Entry 6CIJ (electron microscopy, 3.90 A resolution); this record covers chains G and N of the 11 polymer chains in the assembly.

== Chain G ==
Molecule: 61-nt DNA strand
Sequence (61 nucleotides; each row starts with the number of its first residue):
     1 CGGGTTTTTG TCTGGCTTCA CACTTGATTT GCATCACTGT GTAAGACAGG CCAGATCCAG
    61 G
Not modelled in the structure: 61
Metal / ion sites: Ca2+: DT42 (shared with 2 residues of chain C)

== Chain N ==
Name: High mobility group protein B1
Organism: Homo sapiens
Reference sequence: P09429 (HMGB1_HUMAN); residues 1-163 here = UniProt positions 1-163
Sequence (163 residues; numbered 1 to 163; the number before each row is that of its first residue):
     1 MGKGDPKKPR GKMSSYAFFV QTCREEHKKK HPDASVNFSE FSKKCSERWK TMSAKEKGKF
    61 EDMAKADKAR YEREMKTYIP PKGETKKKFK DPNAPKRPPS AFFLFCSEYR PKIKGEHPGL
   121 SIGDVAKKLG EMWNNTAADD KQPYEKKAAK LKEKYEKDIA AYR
Not modelled in the structure: 1-8, 51-54, 75-85, 139-140, 159-163
UniProt features mapped onto this chain:
  - DNA-binding region: Pro9 to Ile79 (HMG box 1), Pro95 to Arg163 (HMG box 2)
  - region: Lys3 to Ser15 (LPS binding (delipidated)), Pro80 to Lys96 (LPS binding (Lipid A)), Phe89 to Glu108 (Cytokine-stimulating activity)
  - motif: His27 to Lys43 (Nuclear localization signal (NLS) 1)
  - binding site (heparin): Met1 to Arg10
  - site (Cleavage): Arg10, Gly11, Asp67, Lys68
  - modified residue: Lys3 (N6-acetyllysine), Lys7 (N6-acetyllysine), Lys8 (N6-acetyllysine), Lys12 (N6-acetyllysine), Cys23 (Cysteine sulfonic acid (-SO3H)), Lys28 (N6-acetyllysine), Lys29 (N6-acetyllysine), Lys30 (N6-acetyllysine), Ser35 (Phosphoserine), Lys43 (N6-acetyllysine), Cys45 (Cysteine sulfonic acid (-SO3H)), Lys90 (N6-acetyllysine), Ser100 (Phosphoserine), Cys106 (Cysteine sulfonic acid (-SO3H)), Lys127 (N6-acetyllysine), Lys128 (N6-acetyllysine), Lys141 (N6-acetyllysine)
  - cross-link (Isoglutamyl lysine isopeptide (Lys-Gln)): Lys28 (interchain with Q-?), Lys43 (interchain with Q-?), Lys44 (interchain with Q-?), Lys68 (interchain with Q-?)
  - natural variant: Gly11 (G11R: In gastric-carcinoma cell line), Ala149 (A149E: In gastric-carcinoma cell line)
  - mutagenesis: Ser35 (S35A: Greatly reduces phosphorylation, nuclear localization; when associated with A-39; A-42; A-46; A-53 and A-181; S35E: Cytoplasmic localization (phosphorylation mimicking) ...), Ser39 (S39A: Greatly reduces phosphorylation, nuclear localization; when associated with A-35; A-42; A-46; A-53 and A-181; S39E: Cytoplasmic localization (phosphorylation mimicking) ...), Ser42 (S42A: Greatly reduces phosphorylation, nuclear localization; when associated with A-35; A-39; A-46; A-53 and A-181; S42E: Cytoplasmic localization (phosphorylation mimicking) ...), Ser46 (S46A: Greatly reduces phosphorylation, nuclear localization; when associated with A-35; A-39; A-42; A-53 and A-181; S46E: Cytoplasmic localization (phosphorylation mimicking) ...), Ser53 (S53A: Greatly reduces phosphorylation, nuclear localization; when associated with A-35; A-39; A-42; A-46 and A-181; S53E: Cytoplasmic localization (phosphorylation mimicking) ...), Asp67 (D67A: Abolishes cleavage by CASP1 and impairs ability to antagonize apoptosis-induced immune tolerance), Cys106 (C106S: Inhibits oxidation-dependent inactivation of immunostimmulatory activity in apoptotic cells)

== How chain G and chain N interact ==
Residue-residue contacts (10):
  DT11(G) - Gly11(N)  phosphate contact
  DT11(G) - Lys12(N)  phosphate contact
  DT13(G) - Arg24(N)  phosphate contact
  DG14(G) - Ser35(N)  hydrogen bond to the phosphate
  DA22(G) - Ile122(N)  base contact
  DC23(G) - Ala126(N)  base contact
  DT24(G) - Phe102(N)  base contact
  DT24(G) - Lys127(N)  phosphate contact
  DT25(G) - Gly130(N)  phosphate contact
  DT25(G) - Asn134(N)  hydrogen bond to the phosphate
Other interface residues (no listed pair), chain G (8 interface residues in all): DC12
Other interface residues (no listed pair), chain N (13 interface residues in all): Gln21, Phe38, Gly123

== In short ==
8 residues of chain G and 13 residues of chain N are in contact, with 2 hydrogen bonds. Polar pairs include
DG14(G)-Ser35(N) and DT25(G)-Asn134(N). Curated annotation (UniProt) lists a DNA-binding region, 10
heparin-binding residues and 7 mutagenesis sites on chain N.
Chain G is a 61-nt DNA strand and chain N is High mobility group protein B1 (Homo sapiens); the structure,
Cryo-EM structure of mouse RAG1/2 HFC complex containing partial HMGB1 linker(3.9 A), was determined by
electron microscopy (same publication as 5ZDZ, 5ZE0, 5ZE1, 5ZE2, 6CG0, 6CIK, 6CIL and 6CIM).
